PDB entry 6LSN | X-ray diffraction, 2.44 A resolution | chains A and E of the 6 polymer chains in the assembly

== Chain A ==
Name: Tubulin alpha-1B chain
From: Sus scrofa
Reference sequence: Q2XVP4 (TBA1B_PIG); numbering as in UniProt (aligned over 1-450)
Sequence (450 residues; each row starts with the number of its first residue):
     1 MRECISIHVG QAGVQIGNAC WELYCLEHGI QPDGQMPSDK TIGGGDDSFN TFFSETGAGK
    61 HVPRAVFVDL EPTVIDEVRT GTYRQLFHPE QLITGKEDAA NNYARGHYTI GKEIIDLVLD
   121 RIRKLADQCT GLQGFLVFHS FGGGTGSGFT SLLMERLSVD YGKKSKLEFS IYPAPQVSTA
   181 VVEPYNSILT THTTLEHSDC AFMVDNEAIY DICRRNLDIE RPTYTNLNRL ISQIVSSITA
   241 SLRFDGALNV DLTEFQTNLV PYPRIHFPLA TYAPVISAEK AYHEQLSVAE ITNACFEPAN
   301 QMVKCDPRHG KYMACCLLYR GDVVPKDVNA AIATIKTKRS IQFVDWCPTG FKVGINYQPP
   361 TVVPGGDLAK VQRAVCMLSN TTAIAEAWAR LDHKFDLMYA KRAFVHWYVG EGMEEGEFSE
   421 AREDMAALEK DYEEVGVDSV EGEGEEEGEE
Not modelled in the structure: 441-450
Bound ions: Ca2+: D39, T41, G44, E55
Ligand contacts:
  - ERR (2-(1-methylindol-5-yl)-7-(3,4,5-trimethoxyphenyl)pyrazolo[1,5-a]pyrimidine): N101, T179, A180, V181
  - GTP (guanosine-5'-triphosphate): G10, Q11, A12, Q15, I16, D69, D98, A99, A100, N101, S140, G142, G143, G144, T145, G146, I171, P173, V177, S178, T179, E183, N206, Y224, L227, N228, I231
Swiss-Prot annotation at these positions:
  - motif: M1 to C4 (MREC motif)
  - active site: E254
  - binding site (GTP): G10, Q11, A12, Q15, E71, A99, S140, G143, G144, T145, G146, T179, E183, N206, Y224, N228, L252
  - binding site (Mg(2+)): E71
  - modified residue: K40 (N6,N6,N6-trimethyllysine), S48 (Phosphoserine), S232 (Phosphoserine), Y282 (3'-nitrotyrosine), R339 (Omega-N-methylarginine), S439 (Phosphoserine), E443 (5-glutamyl polyglutamate), E445 (5-glutamyl polyglutamate)
  - cross-link (Glycyl lysine isopeptide (Lys-Gly)): K326 (interchain with G-Cter in ubiquitin), K370 (interchain with G-Cter in ubiquitin)

== Chain E ==
Name: Stathmin-4
From: Mus musculus
Reference sequence: P63042 (STMN4_MOUSE); residues 5-145 here correspond to UniProt positions 49-189 (UniProt number = residue number + 44)
Sequence (143 residues; row label = number of the first residue in the row):
     3 MADMEVIELN KCTSGQSFEV ILKPPSFDGV PEFNASLPRR RDPSLEEIQK KLEAAEERRK
    63 YQEAELLKHL AEKREHEREV IQKAIEENNN FIKMAKEKLA QKMESNKENR EAHLAAMLER
   123 LQEKDKHAEE VRKNKELKEE ASR
Not modelled in the structure: 3-5, 29-43, 145
Sequence notes: initiating methionine (3); expression tag (4)

== How chain A and chain E interact ==
Contacting residue pairs (65):
  H107(A) - K53(E)  hydrogen bond
  H107(A) - L54(E)
  Y108(A) - K53(E)
  Y108(A) - L54(E)  hydrophobic
  Y108(A) - A57(E)  hydrophobic
  T109(A) - R61(E)  hydrogen bond
  K112(A) - L54(E)
  K112(A) - E55(E)
  K112(A) - E58(E)  salt bridge
  L152(A) - L54(E)  hydrophobic
  E155(A) - I50(E)
  E155(A) - K53(E)  salt bridge
  R156(A) - L47(E)
  R156(A) - Q51(E)
  S158(A) - D44(E)  hydrogen bond
  V159(A) - P45(E)
  V159(A) - L47(E)  hydrophobic
  D245(A) - C14(E)
  D245(A) - S16(E)
  A247(A) - N12(E)
  A247(A) - S19(E)
  L248(A) - S19(E)
  P325(A) - Q18(E)
  P325(A) - F20(E)  hydrophobic
  N329(A) - M6(E)
  N329(A) - V8(E)
  N329(A) - F20(E)
  N329(A) - V22(E)
  I332(A) - V22(E)  hydrophobic
  I332(A) - L24(E)  hydrophobic
  A333(A) - M6(E)  hydrophobic
  K336(A) - L24(E)
  D345(A) - P27(E)
  D345(A) - S28(E)  hydrogen bond (backbone-backbone)
  C347(A) - P27(E)
  P348(A) - K25(E)
  P348(A) - P27(E)
  T349(A) - I23(E)
  T349(A) - L24(E)  hydrogen bond (backbone-backbone)
  T349(A) - K25(E)  hydrogen bond (backbone-backbone)
  G350(A) - V22(E)
  G350(A) - I23(E)
  F351(A) - E21(E)
  F351(A) - V22(E)  hydrogen bond (backbone-backbone)
  F351(A) - L24(E)  hydrophobic
  K352(A) - F20(E)
  K352(A) - E21(E)
  V353(A) - S19(E)
  V353(A) - F20(E)  hydrogen bond (backbone-backbone)
  G354(A) - Q18(E)
  G354(A) - S19(E)
  I355(A) - G17(E)
  I355(A) - Q18(E)  hydrogen bond (backbone-backbone)
  N356(A) - S16(E)
  Y357(A) - T15(E)
  Y357(A) - S16(E)  hydrogen bond (backbone-backbone)
  Y357(A) - G17(E)
  Y357(A) - Q18(E)  hydrogen bond
  V409(A) - Q64(E)
  G410(A) - R61(E)
  E411(A) - R61(E)  hydrogen bond (backbone-side chain)
  G412(A) - A57(E)
  G412(A) - R60(E)  hydrogen bond (backbone-side chain)
  G412(A) - R61(E)
  E414(A) - R60(E)  salt bridge
Other interface residues (no listed pair), chain A (38 interface residues in all): E196, H197, V328, W346
Other interface residues (no listed pair), chain E (33 interface residues in all): L11, P26, S46

== Summary ==
Chain A and chain E form an interface of 38 and 33 residues respectively, with 13 hydrogen bonds and 3 salt
bridges. Polar pairs include K112(A)-E58(E), E155(A)-K53(E) and E414(A)-R60(E). Chain A binds GTP and compound
ERR.
Chain A is Tubulin alpha-1B chain (Sus scrofa) and chain E is Stathmin-4 (Mus musculus); the structure,
Crystal structure of tubulin-inhibitor complex, was determined by X-ray diffraction.
